6LNK - chains A and B; structure by X-ray diffraction, 2.64 A resolution.

# Chain A (and B)
Name: Fructose-bisphosphate aldolase
From: Candida albicans SC5314
Notes: EC 4.1.2.13; chain B of this document is another copy of the same molecule, construct and numbering; everything in this record applies to it too
UniProt: Q9URB4 (ALF_CANAL); residues 0-358 here correspond to UniProt positions 1-359 (UniProt number = residue number + 1)
Amino-acid sequence (365 residues; row label = number of the first residue in the row; numbering starts at 0):
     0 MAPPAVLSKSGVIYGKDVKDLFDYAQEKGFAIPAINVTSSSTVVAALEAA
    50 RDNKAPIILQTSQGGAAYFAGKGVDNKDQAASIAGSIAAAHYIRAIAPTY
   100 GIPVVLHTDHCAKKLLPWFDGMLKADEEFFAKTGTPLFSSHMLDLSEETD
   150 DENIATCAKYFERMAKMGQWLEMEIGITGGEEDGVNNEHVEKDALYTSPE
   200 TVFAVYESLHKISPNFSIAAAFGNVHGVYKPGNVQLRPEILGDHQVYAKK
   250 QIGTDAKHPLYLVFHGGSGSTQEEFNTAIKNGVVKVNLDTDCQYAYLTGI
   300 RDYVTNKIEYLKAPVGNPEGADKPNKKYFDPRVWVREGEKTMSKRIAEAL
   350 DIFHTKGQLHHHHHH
Unresolved in the structure: 0-1, 180-193, 226-232, 359-364 (chain B: 0-1, 180-193, 226-231, 359-364)
Construct notes: expression tag (359-364)
Ion coordination: Zn2+: H109, E173, H225, H264
Curated features (UniProtKB/Swiss-Prot):
  - active site: D108 (Proton donor)
  - binding site (D-glyceraldehyde 3-phosphate): S61
  - binding site (Zn(2+)): H109, D143, E173, H225, H264
  - binding site (dihydroxyacetone phosphate): G226, G265 to S267, N286 to T289

# How chain A and chain B interact
Residue-residue contacts (81; chain A residue first):
  S38(A) with S39(B)
  S39(A) with S38(B); S39(B), hydrogen bond (backbone-side chain); F68(B)
  V43(A) with F68(B); A69(B); G70(B)
  E47(A) with G72(B)
  R50(A) with G72(B), hydrogen bond (side chain-backbone)
  G63(A) with R331(B)
  Y67(A) with R331(B); V334(B); R335(B), hydrogen bond (side chain-backbone); E338(B), hydrogen bond
  F68(A) with V43(B); Y91(B), hydrogen bond (backbone-side chain)
  A69(A) with I95(B), hydrophobic; Y99(B), hydrogen bond (backbone-side chain)
  G70(A) with V43(B); Y99(B)
  K71(A) with R331(B), hydrogen bond (side chain-backbone); V332(B); R335(B)
  G72(A) with E47(B); R50(B), hydrogen bond (backbone-side chain); R335(B)
  V73(A) with T98(B); Y99(B)
  A83(A) with T98(B)
  A87(A) with Y91(B), hydrophobic; A94(B), hydrophobic
  Y91(A) with F68(B), hydrogen bond (side chain-backbone); A87(B); Y91(B), hydrophobic
  A94(A) with A87(B), hydrophobic; H90(B)
  I95(A) with A69(B), hydrophobic; A83(B), hydrophobic
  T98(A) with V73(B); A83(B)
  Y99(A) with A69(B), hydrogen bond (side chain-backbone); G70(B); V73(B)
  T289(A) with F328(B)
  Q292(A) with F328(B); D329(B); P330(B)
  Y293(A) with L310(B); K311(B), hydrogen bond (side chain-backbone); F328(B), hydrophobic
  Y295(A) with P330(B), hydrophobic; W333(B), hydrophobic
  L296(A) with F328(B), hydrophobic; W333(B)
  I299(A) with W333(B), hydrophobic
  R300(A) with Y309(B), hydrogen bond (side chain-backbone); L310(B)
  K306(A) with R300(B); V303(B)
  Y309(A) with R300(B), hydrogen bond (backbone-side chain)
  L310(A) with Y293(B)
  K311(A) with Y293(B)
  F328(A) with T289(B); Q292(B); Y293(B), hydrophobic
  D329(A) with Q292(B)
  P330(A) with Y67(B); Q292(B); Y295(B), hydrophobic
  R331(A) with T37(B); G63(B); Y67(B); K71(B)
  W333(A) with Y295(B), hydrophobic; L296(B), hydrophobic; I299(B), hydrophobic
  V334(A) with Y67(B)
  R335(A) with Y67(B), hydrogen bond (backbone-side chain); K71(B); G72(B)
  E338(A) with Y67(B), hydrogen bond
Interface residues without a listed pair, chain A (42 interface residues in all): T37, G64, H90
Interface residues without a listed pair, chain B (43 interface residues in all): S40

# Overview
Chain A and chain B form an interface of 42 and 43 residues respectively; the contacts include 15 hydrogen
bonds. Among the polar pairs are S39(A)-S39(B), R50(A)-G72(B) and Y67(A)-R335(B).
Chain A and chain B are both Fructose-bisphosphate aldolase (Candida albicans SC5314); the structure, Candida
albicans Fructose-1,6-bisphosphate aldolase, was determined by X-ray diffraction, deposited together with 7V6F
and 7V6G.
